7KSU - chains A and D of the 4 polymer chains in the assembly; structure by X-ray diffraction, 1.65 A resolution.

== Chain A ==
Molecule: DNA-directed DNA/RNA polymerase mu
Source organism: Homo sapiens
Notes: EC 2.7.7.7
UniProt: Q9NP87 (DPOLM_HUMAN); numbering as in UniProt; present here: 127-397, 410-494
Chain sequence (356 residues; numbered 127 to 494; 12 numbers in that range are skipped by the numbering (no residue carries them; nothing is unmodelled there); the number before each row is that of its first residue):
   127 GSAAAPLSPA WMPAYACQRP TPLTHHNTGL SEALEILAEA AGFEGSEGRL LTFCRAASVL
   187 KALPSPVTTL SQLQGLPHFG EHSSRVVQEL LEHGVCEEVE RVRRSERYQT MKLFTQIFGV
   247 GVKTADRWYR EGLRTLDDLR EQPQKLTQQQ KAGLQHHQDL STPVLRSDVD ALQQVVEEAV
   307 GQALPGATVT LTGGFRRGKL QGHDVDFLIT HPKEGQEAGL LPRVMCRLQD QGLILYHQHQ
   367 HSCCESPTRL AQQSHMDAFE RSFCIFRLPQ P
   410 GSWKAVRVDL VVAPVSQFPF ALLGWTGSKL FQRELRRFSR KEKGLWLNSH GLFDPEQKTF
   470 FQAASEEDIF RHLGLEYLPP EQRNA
Not modelled in the structure: 127-137, 365-384
Differences from the reference sequence: conflict Ser-128 (Pro in Q9NP87), Ala-129 (Arg in Q9NP87), Ala-130 (Lys in Q9NP87), Ala-131 (Gly in Q9NP87), Gly-410 (Pro in Q9NP87)
Covalently attached groups: 2,3-dihydroxy-1,4-dithiobutane (DTT) linked to Cys-180
Bound ions: Mn2+ site 1: His-208 (shared with DG1(D) of chain D); Mn2+ site 2: Glu-218, His-219; Na+: Thr-241, Ile-243, Val-246 (shared with 1 residue of chain P); Mn2+ site 3: Asp-330, Asp-332, Asp-418 (shared with 2 residues of chain P); Mn2+ site 4: Asp-330, Asp-332 (together with pyrophosphate) (shared with 1 residue of chain P); Mn2+ site 5: Glu-386, His-459
Ligand contacts: pyrophosphate (PPV): Gly-319, Gly-320, Arg-323, Lys-325, Gly-328, His-329, Asp-330, Asp-332
Swiss-Prot annotation at these positions:
  - region: Arg-323 to Asp-332 (Involved in ssDNA binding)
  - binding site (Mg(2+)): Asp-330, Asp-332, Asp-418
  - site: Gly-433 (Responsible for the low discrimination between dNTP and rNTP)
Reported in the primary citation:
  - mutagenesis - K438D: unchanged catalytic activity on presence of Mn2+
  - mutagenesis - R445A: increased catalytic activity on dGTP misinsertion
  - mutagenesis - K438D: decreased catalytic activity on Mg2+-dependent dGTP:At
  - mutagenesis - K438D (23-fold): decreased catalytic activity on :Ct insertion

== Chain D ==
Molecule: 4-nt DNA strand
Sequence (4 nucleotides; row label = number of the first residue in the row):
     1 GCCG
Bound ions: Mn2+: DG1 (shared with His-208(A) of chain A)

== How chain A and chain D interact ==
Pairs across the interface (14; chain A residue first):
  Ala-140(A) / DG4(D)  phosphate contact
  Gly-174(A) / DG1(D)  hydrogen bond to the base
  Arg-175(A) / DG1(D)  salt bridge to the phosphate
  Thr-178(A) / DG1(D)  hydrogen bond to the base
  Thr-178(A) / DC2(D)  sugar contact
  Phe-179(A) / DG1(D)  sugar contact
  Pro-203(A) / DC3(D)  phosphate contact
  His-204(A) / DC2(D)  phosphate contact
  His-204(A) / DC3(D)  hydrogen bond to the phosphate
  Gly-206(A) / DC2(D)  hydrogen bond to the phosphate
  Glu-207(A) / DC2(D)  hydrogen bond to the phosphate
  His-208(A) / DG1(D)  salt bridge to the phosphate
  His-208(A) / DC2(D)  hydrogen bond to the phosphate
  Ser-209(A) / DC2(D)  hydrogen bond to the phosphate
Other interface residues (no listed pair), chain A (14 interface residues in all): Arg-181, Leu-202, Phe-205

== Summary ==
The interface between chain A and chain D involves 14 residues on one side and 4 on the other; the contacts
include 7 hydrogen bonds and 2 salt bridges. Among the polar pairs are Gly-174(A)/DG1(D), Thr-178(A)/DG1(D)
and His-204(A)/DC3(D). The paper reports that R445A of chain A increases catalytic activity on dGTP
misinsertion; K438D of chain A reduces catalytic activity on Mg2+-dependent dGTP:At.
Here chain A is DNA-directed DNA/RNA polymerase mu (Homo sapiens) and chain D is a 4-nt DNA strand. Entry 7KSU
(DNA Polymerase Mu, dGTP:Ct Product State Ternary Complex, 10 mM Mn2+ (4min)) was determined by X-ray
diffraction (same publication as 7KSS, 7KST, 7KSV, 7KSW, 7KSX, 7KSY and 25 further entries).
